Entry 1J35 (X-ray diffraction, 1.80 A resolution); this record covers chains A and B of the 3 polymer chains in the assembly.

[Chain A]
Molecule: coagulation factor IX-binding protein A chain
Source organism: Trimeresurus flavoviridis
UniProtKB: P23806 (IXA_TRIFL); numbering as in UniProt (aligned over 1-129)
Sequence (129 residues; each row starts with the number of its first residue):
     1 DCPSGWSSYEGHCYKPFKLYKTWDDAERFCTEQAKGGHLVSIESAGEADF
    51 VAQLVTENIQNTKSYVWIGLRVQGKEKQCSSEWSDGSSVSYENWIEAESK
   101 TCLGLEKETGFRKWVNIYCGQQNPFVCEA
Cystine bridges: C2-C13, C30-C127, C102-C119
Metal / ion sites: Ca2+ site 1: S41, E43, E47, E128; Ca2+ site 2: E98 (shared with 2 residues of chain C)
Swiss-Prot annotation at these positions:
  - binding site (Ca(2+)): S64

[Chain B]
Molecule: Coagulation factor IX-binding protein B chain
Source organism: Trimeresurus flavoviridis
UniProtKB: P23807 (IXB_TRIFL); residues 201-323 here correspond to UniProt positions 24-146 (UniProt number = residue number - 177)
Sequence (123 residues; row label = number of the first residue in the row):
   201 DCPSDWSSYEGHCYKPFSEPKNWADAENFCTQQHAGGHLVSFQSSEEADF
   251 VVKLAFQTFGHSIFWMGLSNVWNQCNWQWSNAAMLRYKAWAEESYCVYFK
   301 STNNKWRSRACRMMAQFVCEFQA
Cystine bridges: C202-C213, C230-C319, C296-C311
Metal / ion sites: Ca2+: S241, Q243, E247, E320
Swiss-Prot annotation at these positions:
  - binding site (Ca(2+)): S241, Q243, E247, E320

[Chain A / chain B interface]
Contacting residue pairs (91):
  E27(A) with S280(B), hydrogen bond
  H38(A) with S280(B); N281(B)
  L39(A) with S280(B)
  V40(A) with W279(B)
  S41(A) with W279(B); N281(B), hydrogen bond
  I42(A) with W279(B); Y287(B)
  E43(A) with A283(B); Y287(B)
  S44(A) with Y287(B)
  A45(A) with Y287(B)
  G69(A) with Q278(B); W279(B); S280(B), hydrogen bond (backbone-backbone)
  L70(A) with W277(B); Q278(B); W279(B)
  R71(A) with N276(B); W277(B); Q278(B), hydrogen bond (backbone-backbone)
  V72(A) with C275(B), hydrophobic; N276(B); W277(B)
  Q73(A) with N276(B), hydrogen bond (backbone-backbone); Q278(B)
  K77(A) with W272(B), hydrogen bond (backbone-side chain)
  Q78(A) with V271(B); W306(B)
  C79(A) with V271(B), hydrogen bond (backbone-backbone); Q274(B); C275(B), disulfide
  S80(A) with Q274(B)
  S81(A) with N270(B); V271(B)
  E82(A) with G267(B); L268(B)
  W83(A) with S241(B); F242(B); Q243(B); G267(B); L268(B), hydrophobic; W306(B), hydrophobic
  S84(A) with E227(B), hydrogen bond; H238(B); L239(B); G267(B), hydrogen bond (backbone-backbone)
  D85(A) with H238(B); S241(B), hydrogen bond; Q243(B), hydrogen bond
  S87(A) with Q243(B), hydrogen bond
  Y91(A) with F242(B); Q243(B); S244(B); S245(B); W306(B)
  E92(A) with W306(B)
  N93(A) with N304(B), hydrogen bond; K305(B); W306(B), hydrogen bond (backbone-backbone)
  W94(A) with V297(B), hydrophobic; W306(B); S308(B)
  I95(A) with K305(B); W306(B), hydrogen bond (backbone-backbone); R307(B)
  E98(A) with W272(B); W306(B); R307(B); S308(B), hydrogen bond (backbone-side chain)
  S99(A) with W272(B)
  K100(A) with W272(B); S308(B), hydrogen bond
  T101(A) with W272(B); W277(B)
  L103(A) with W277(B), hydrophobic; W290(B), hydrophobic
  R112(A) with A289(B)
  K113(A) with A289(B)
  W114(A) with W279(B), hydrophobic; Y287(B); K288(B); A289(B), hydrogen bond (backbone-backbone); W290(B); A291(B), hydrogen bond (backbone-backbone)
  V115(A) with A291(B), hydrophobic
  N116(A) with W272(B); W277(B); W290(B); Y295(B)
Interface residues without a listed pair, chain A (44 interface residues in all): W23, A48, I68, V89, C102
Interface residues without a listed pair, chain B (41 interface residues in all): W223, V240, M266, S269, L285, E292, Y298
Cross-chain cystine bridges: C79(A)-C275(B)

[Summary]
Chain A and chain B form an interface of 44 and 41 residues respectively, with 1 disulfide bond and 19
hydrogen bonds. Polar contacts include E27(A)-S280(B), S41(A)-N281(B) and K77(A)-W272(B). Curated annotation
(UniProt) lists Ca2+-binding residue S64(A) on chain A; 4 Ca2+-binding residues on chain B.
Here chain A is coagulation factor IX-binding protein A chain and chain B is Coagulation factor IX-binding
protein B chain, both from Trimeresurus flavoviridis. Entry 1J35 (Crystal Structure of Ca(II)-bound Gla Domain
of Factor IX Complexed with Binding Protein) was determined by X-ray diffraction, deposited together with
1J34.
